8RHK - chains I and Y of the 34 polymer chains in the assembly; structure by X-ray diffraction, 2.80 A resolution.

Chain I:
Protein: Proteasome subunit beta type-3
Organism: Saccharomyces cerevisiae
UniProtKB: P25451 (PSB3_YEAST); residues 0-204 here correspond to UniProt positions 1-205 (UniProt number = residue number + 1)
Sequence (205 residues; row label = number of the first residue in the row; numbering starts at 0):
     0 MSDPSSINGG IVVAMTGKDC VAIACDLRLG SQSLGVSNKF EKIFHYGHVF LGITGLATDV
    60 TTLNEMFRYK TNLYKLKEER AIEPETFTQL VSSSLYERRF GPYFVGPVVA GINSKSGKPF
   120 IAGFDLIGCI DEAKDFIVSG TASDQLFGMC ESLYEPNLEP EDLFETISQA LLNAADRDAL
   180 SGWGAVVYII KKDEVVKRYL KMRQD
Disordered / not traced: 0
Curated features (UniProtKB/Swiss-Prot):
  - modified residue: Ser30 (Phosphoserine)
  - cross-link: Lys69 (Glycyl lysine isopeptide (Lys-Gly) (interchain with G-Cter in ubiquitin))
Ion coordination: Mg2+ site 1: Ala174, Asp177, Ser180; Mg2+ site 2: Asp204 (shared with Ala170(Y), Asp173(Y), Ser176(Y) of chain Y)

Chain Y:
Protein: Proteasome subunit beta type-5
Organism: Saccharomyces cerevisiae
Notes: EC 3.4.25.1
UniProtKB: P30656 (PSB5_YEAST); residues 6-217 here correspond to UniProt positions 76-287 (UniProt number = residue number + 70)
Sequence (212 residues; row label = number of the first residue in the row):
     6 TTTLAFRFQG GIIVAVDSRA TAGNWVASQT VKKVIEINPF LLGTMAGGAA DCQFWETWLG
    66 SQCRLHELRE KERISVAAAS KILSNLVYQY KGAGLSMGTM ICGYTRKEGP TIYYVDSDGT
   126 RLKGDIFCVG SGQTFAYGVL DSNYKWDLSV EDALYLGKRS ILAAAHRDAY SGGSVNLYHV
   186 TEDGWIYHGN HDVGELFWKV KEEEGSFNNV IG
Ion coordination: Mg2+: Ala170, Asp173, Ser176 (shared with Asp204(I) of chain I)
What the authors report for this chain:
  - catalytic residues: Thr6, Gly52

Interface between chain I and chain Y:
Pairs across the interface (45):
  Leu26(I) with Ile216(Y), hydrophobic
  Arg27(I) with Ala174(Y)
  Ser32(I) with Arg172(Y); Asp173(Y); Ala174(Y), hydrogen bond (backbone-backbone); Tyr175(Y)
  Leu33(I) with Phe140(Y), hydrophobic; Arg172(Y)
  Gly34(I) with Arg172(Y), hydrogen bond (backbone-side chain)
  Val35(I) with Arg172(Y), hydrogen bond (backbone-side chain)
  Asn37(I) with His171(Y); Asn214(Y), hydrogen bond (side chain-backbone); Val215(Y)
  Lys38(I) with Asn214(Y), hydrogen bond (side chain-backbone)
  Gln144(I) with Trp30(Y)
  Arg176(I) with Trp30(Y); Val31(Y), hydrogen bond (side chain-backbone); Ala32(Y), hydrogen bond (side chain-backbone); Ser33(Y)
  Asp177(I) with Asn29(Y); Val31(Y)
  Ala178(I) with Asn29(Y), hydrogen bond (backbone-backbone); Val31(Y); Ala174(Y); Tyr175(Y), hydrophobic
  Leu179(I) with Asn29(Y)
  Trp182(I) with His171(Y), hydrogen bond (side chain-backbone); Arg172(Y)
  Tyr198(I) with Ile216(Y), hydrophobic
  Lys200(I) with Trp203(Y)
  Met201(I) with Trp203(Y)
  Arg202(I) with Gln34(Y); Gly178(Y), hydrogen bond (side chain-backbone); Asp197(Y), salt bridge; Gly199(Y)
  Gln203(I) with His171(Y), hydrogen bond (backbone-side chain); Phe202(Y); Trp203(Y); Val215(Y)
  Asp204(I) with Arg24(Y), salt bridge; Ala170(Y); Ser176(Y); Gly177(Y); Gly178(Y), hydrogen bond (side chain-backbone); Val198(Y)
Interface residues without a listed pair, chain I (22 interface residues in all): Gln31, Asp175

Summary:
The interface between chain I and chain Y involves 22 residues on one side and 25 on the other; the contacts
include 12 hydrogen bonds and 2 salt bridges. Among the polar pairs are Arg202(I)-Asp197(Y),
Asp204(I)-Arg24(Y) and Gly34(I)-Arg172(Y). Ala174(I), Asp177(I) and Ser180(I) form the Mg2+ site 1. The paper
reports catalytic residues Thr6(Y) and Gly52(Y).
Here chain I is Proteasome subunit beta type-3 and chain Y is Proteasome subunit beta type-5, both from
Saccharomyces cerevisiae. Entry 8RHK (Yeast 20S proteasome in complex with a linear oxindole epoxyketone
(compound 6)) was determined by X-ray diffraction (same publication as 8RHJ and 8RHL).
